6G8F - chain A; structure by X-ray diffraction, 2.04 A resolution.

# Chain A
Molecule: Lysine-specific demethylase 6A
Source organism: Homo sapiens
Notes: EC 1.14.11.-
UniProt: O15550 (KDM6A_HUMAN); residue numbers follow UniProt; this construct covers 880-1401
Sequence (531 residues; each row starts with the number of its first residue):
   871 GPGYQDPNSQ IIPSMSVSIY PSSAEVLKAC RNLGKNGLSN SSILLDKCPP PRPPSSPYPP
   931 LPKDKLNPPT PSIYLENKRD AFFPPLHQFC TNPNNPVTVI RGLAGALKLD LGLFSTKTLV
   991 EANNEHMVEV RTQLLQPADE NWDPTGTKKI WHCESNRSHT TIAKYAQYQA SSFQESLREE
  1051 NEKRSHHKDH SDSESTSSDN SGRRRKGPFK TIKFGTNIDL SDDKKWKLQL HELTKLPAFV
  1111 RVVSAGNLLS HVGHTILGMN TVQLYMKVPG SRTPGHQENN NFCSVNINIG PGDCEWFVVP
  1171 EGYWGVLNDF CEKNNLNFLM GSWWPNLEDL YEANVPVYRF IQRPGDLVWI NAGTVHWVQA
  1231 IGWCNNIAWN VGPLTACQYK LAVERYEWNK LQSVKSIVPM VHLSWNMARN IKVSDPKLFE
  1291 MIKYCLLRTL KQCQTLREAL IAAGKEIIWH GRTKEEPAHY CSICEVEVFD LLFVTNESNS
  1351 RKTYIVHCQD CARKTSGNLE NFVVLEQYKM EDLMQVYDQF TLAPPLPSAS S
Disordered / not traced: 871-885, 903-908, 1049-1077, 1396-1401
Construct notes: expression tag (871-875); conflict Asp876 (Ser878 in O15550); insertion (878-879)
Metal / ion sites: Mn2+: His1146, Glu1148 (together with GSK-J1); Zn2+: Cys1331, Cys1334, Cys1358, Cys1361
Residues lining bound ligands: GSK-J1 (K0I; 3-[[2-pyridin-2-yl-6-(1,2,4,5-tetrahydro-3-benzazepin-3-yl)pyrimidin-4-yl]amino]propanoic acid): Arg1001, Gln1003, Ser1025, Phe1084, Thr1086, Asn1087, Tyr1135, Lys1137, Arg1142, Thr1143, Pro1144, His1146, Gln1147, Glu1148, Asn1149, Asn1156, Val1228, Asn1236
Swiss-Prot annotation at these positions:
  - binding site (Fe cation): His1146, Glu1148, His1226
  - binding site (Zn(2+)): Cys1331, Cys1334, Cys1358, Cys1361
  - natural variant: Arg922 (R922K: In a patient with chronic myelomonocytic leukemia), Leu1106 (L1106R: In a colorectal cancer sample)
  - mutagenesis: His1146 (H1146A: Abolishes histone demethylase activity)

# Summary
Ligands of chain A: GSK-J1. His1146 and Glu1148 coordinate Mn2+. The Zn2+ site is built by Cys1331, Cys1334,
Cys1358 and Cys1361. UniProt lists 3 Fe cation-binding residues, 4 Zn2+-binding residues and one mutagenesis
site.
Chain A is Lysine-specific demethylase 6A (Homo sapiens); the structure, Crystal structure of UTX complexed
with GSK-J1, was determined by X-ray diffraction, deposited together with 6FUK and 6FUL.
